4BMX - chains A and B; structure by X-ray diffraction, 1.76 A resolution.

# Chain A (and B)
Molecule: Mta/sah nucleosidase
From: Helicobacter pylori
Notes: EC 3.2.2.9; chain B of this document is another copy of the same molecule, construct and numbering; everything in this record applies to it too
UniProt: O24915 (MTNN_HELPY); numbering as in UniProt (aligned over 1-231)
Chain sequence (251 residues; row label = number of the first residue in the row; numbers below 1 keep their minus sign (Met-19 is residue -19)):
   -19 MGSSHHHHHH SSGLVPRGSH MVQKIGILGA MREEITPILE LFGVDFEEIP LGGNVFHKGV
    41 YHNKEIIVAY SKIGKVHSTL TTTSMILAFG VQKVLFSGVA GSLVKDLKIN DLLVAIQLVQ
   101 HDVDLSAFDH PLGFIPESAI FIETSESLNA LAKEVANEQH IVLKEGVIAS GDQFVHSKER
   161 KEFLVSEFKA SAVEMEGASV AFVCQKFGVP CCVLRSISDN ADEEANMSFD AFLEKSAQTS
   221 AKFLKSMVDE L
Unresolved in the structure: -19 to -1, 201-207 (chain B: -19 to -2)
Construct notes: expression tag (-19 to 0)
UniProt features mapped onto this chain:
  - active site: Glu14 (Proton acceptor), Asp199 (Proton donor)
  - binding site (substrate): Gly81, Val155, Met175, Glu176
What the authors report for this chain:
  - binding site for 2-amino-2-hydroxymethyl-propane-1,3-diol: Glu14, Val79, Glu174, Met175, Glu176, Arg195
  - binding site for adenine: Val79, Phe154, Val155, Asp199
  - conformationally variable residues (order/disorder transition): Arg195, Ala201 to Met207
  - catalytic residues: Glu14, Asp199
  - catalytic residues: Arg195 (proposed by the authors, not directly observed)
  - mutagenesis - E14A: abolished catalytic activity

# Chain A / chain B interface
Residue-residue contacts (77):
  Arg12(A) - Glu117(B)  salt bridge
  Leu31(A) - Phe187(B)  hydrophobic
  Gly32(A) - Lys186(B)
  Gly32(A) - Phe187(B)
  Gly33(A) - Lys186(B)
  Tyr50(A) - Glu117(B)
  Lys52(A) - Glu117(B)  salt bridge
  Ile53(A) - Ile115(B)
  Ile53(A) - Pro116(B)  hydrophobic
  Lys55(A) - Val56(B)
  Lys55(A) - Asp152(B)  salt bridge
  Val56(A) - Lys55(B)
  Val56(A) - Thr59(B)
  Val56(A) - Gln100(B)
  Val56(A) - Ser179(B)
  Val56(A) - Phe182(B)  hydrophobic
  His57(A) - Ile115(B)
  His57(A) - Pro116(B)
  His57(A) - Phe182(B)
  Thr59(A) - Val56(B)
  Thr59(A) - Thr59(B)
  Thr59(A) - Leu60(B)
  Leu60(A) - Thr59(B)
  Leu60(A) - Thr63(B)
  Leu60(A) - Lys186(B)
  Leu60(A) - Phe187(B)  hydrophobic
  Thr63(A) - Leu60(B)
  Thr63(A) - Thr63(B)
  Ser64(A) - Thr63(B)
  Ser64(A) - Leu67(B)
  Ser64(A) - Phe187(B)
  Leu67(A) - Ser64(B)
  Gln100(A) - Val56(B)
  Gln100(A) - Asp152(B)
  Asp102(A) - Asp152(B)
  Asp102(A) - Gln153(B)  hydrogen bond (backbone-side chain)
  Val103(A) - Asp152(B)
  Asp104(A) - Asp152(B)  hydrogen bond (backbone-backbone)
  Asp104(A) - Gln153(B)
  Asp104(A) - Phe154(B)  hydrogen bond (backbone-backbone)
  Leu105(A) - Phe154(B)  hydrophobic
  Leu105(A) - Met175(B)  hydrophobic
  Ala107(A) - Phe154(B)  hydrophobic
  Ala107(A) - His156(B)
  Ala107(A) - Asn206(B)
  Phe108(A) - Phe154(B)  hydrophobic
  Phe108(A) - Asn206(B)
  Phe108(A) - Phe209(B)  hydrophobic
  Phe108(A) - Asp210(B)
  Ile115(A) - Ile53(B)
  Ile115(A) - His57(B)
  Glu117(A) - Tyr50(B)  hydrogen bond
  Glu117(A) - Lys52(B)
  Ser118(A) - His57(B)
  Asp152(A) - Lys55(B)  salt bridge
  Asp152(A) - Gln100(B)
  Asp152(A) - Asp102(B)
  Asp152(A) - Val103(B)
  Asp152(A) - Asp104(B)  hydrogen bond (backbone-backbone)
  Gln153(A) - Asp102(B)  hydrogen bond (side chain-backbone)
  Gln153(A) - Asp104(B)
  Phe154(A) - Asp104(B)  hydrogen bond (backbone-backbone)
  Phe154(A) - Ala107(B)  hydrophobic
  Phe154(A) - Phe108(B)  hydrophobic
  His156(A) - Ala107(B)
  Met175(A) - Leu105(B)  hydrophobic
  Ser179(A) - Val56(B)
  Phe182(A) - Val56(B)  hydrophobic
  Phe182(A) - His57(B)
  Lys186(A) - Gly32(B)
  Lys186(A) - Gly33(B)
  Lys186(A) - Lys52(B)
  Lys186(A) - Leu60(B)
  Phe187(A) - Leu31(B)  hydrophobic
  Phe187(A) - Gly32(B)
  Phe187(A) - Leu60(B)  hydrophobic
  Phe187(A) - Ser64(B)
Interface residues without a listed pair, chain A (37 interface residues in all): Ser106, Pro116, Val183
Interface residues without a listed pair, chain B (39 interface residues in all): Ala68, Ser118, Val183

# In short
37 residues of chain A and 39 residues of chain B are in contact; the contacts include 7 hydrogen bonds and 4
salt bridges. Polar pairs include Arg12(A)-Glu117(B), Lys52(A)-Glu117(B) and Lys55(A)-Asp152(B). From the
paper: catalytic residues Glu14(A), Asp199(A) and Arg195(A); E14A of chain A abolishes catalytic activity.
Both chains are Mta/sah nucleosidase (Helicobacter pylori). Entry 4BMX (Native structure of futalosine
hydrolase of Helicobacter pylori strain 26695) was determined by X-ray diffraction, deposited together with
4BMY, 4BMZ and 4BN0.
